PDB entry 6W6J | electron microscopy, 3.20 A resolution | chains D and E of the 7 polymer chains in the assembly

# Chain D (and E)
Name: Chaperone protein ClpB
Source organism: Mycobacterium tuberculosis
Notes: chain E of this document is another copy of the same molecule, construct and numbering; everything in this record applies to it too
UniProt: P9WPD0 (CLPB_MYCTO); residues 1-848 here = UniProt positions 1-848
Chain sequence (848 residues; each row starts with the number of its first residue):
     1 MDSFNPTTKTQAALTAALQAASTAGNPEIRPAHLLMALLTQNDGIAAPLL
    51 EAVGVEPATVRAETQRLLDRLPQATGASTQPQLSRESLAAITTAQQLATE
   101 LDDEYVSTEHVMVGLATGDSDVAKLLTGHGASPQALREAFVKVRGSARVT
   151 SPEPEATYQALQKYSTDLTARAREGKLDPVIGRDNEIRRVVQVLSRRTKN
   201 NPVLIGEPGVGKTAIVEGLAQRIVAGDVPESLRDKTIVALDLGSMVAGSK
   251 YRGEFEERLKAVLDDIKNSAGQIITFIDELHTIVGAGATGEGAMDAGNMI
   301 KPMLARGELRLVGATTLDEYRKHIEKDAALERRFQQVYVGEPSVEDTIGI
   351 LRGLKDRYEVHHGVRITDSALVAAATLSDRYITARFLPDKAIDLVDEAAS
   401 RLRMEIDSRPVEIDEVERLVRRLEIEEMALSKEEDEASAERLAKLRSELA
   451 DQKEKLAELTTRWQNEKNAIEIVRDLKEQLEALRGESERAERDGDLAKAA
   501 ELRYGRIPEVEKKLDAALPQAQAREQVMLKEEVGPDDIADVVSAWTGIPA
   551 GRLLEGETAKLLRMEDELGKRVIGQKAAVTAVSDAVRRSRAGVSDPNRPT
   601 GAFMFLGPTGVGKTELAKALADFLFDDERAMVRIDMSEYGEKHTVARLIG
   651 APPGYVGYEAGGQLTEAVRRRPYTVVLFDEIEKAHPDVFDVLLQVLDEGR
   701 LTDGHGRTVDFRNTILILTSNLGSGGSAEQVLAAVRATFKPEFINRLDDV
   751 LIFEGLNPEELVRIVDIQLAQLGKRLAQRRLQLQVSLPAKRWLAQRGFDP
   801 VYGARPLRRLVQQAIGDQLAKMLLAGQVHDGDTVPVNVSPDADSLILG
Unresolved in the structure: 1-3, 74-79, 146-149, 289-294, 411-529, 846-848 (chain E: 1-158, 247-251, 285-296, 408-529, 846-848)
Ligand contacts:
  - ATP-gamma-S (AGS; phosphothiophosphoric acid-adenylate ester), molecule 1: Asp178, Pro179, Val180, Ile181, Arg183, Pro208, Gly209, Val210, Gly211, Lys212, Thr213, Ala214, Ile350, Leu354, Pro388, Asp389, Ile392
  - ATP-gamma-S (AGS), molecule 2: Ala329, Arg332, Arg333
  - ATP-gamma-S (AGS), molecule 3: Arg571, Val572, Ile573, Thr609, Gly610, Val611, Gly612, Lys613, Thr614, Glu615, Glu680, Ile764, Gln768, Ala804, Arg805, Arg808
From the paper describing this entry:
  - mutagenesis - L18R, S22R, L88R, T92R: unchanged catalytic activity (ATP hydrolysis)
  - mutagenesis - Q11R, T15R: abolished expression
  - mutagenesis - S22R, T92R: decreased catalytic activity on aggregate luciferase reactivation
  - mutagenesis - L18R, L88R, R365A, D368R, E436R, L496A, Y504A: abolished catalytic activity
  - mutagenesis - R365A, D368R, E434K, E436R: unchanged catalytic activity (ClpB ATPase activity)
  - mutagenesis - R422A: abolished catalytic activity on refold a protein substrate
  - mutagenesis - E434K: decreased catalytic activity on aggregated luciferase reactivation
  - mutagenesis - R503A: unchanged catalytic activity

# Chain D / chain E interface
Residue-residue contacts (50; chain D residue first):
  Arg171(D) with Arg306(E), hydrogen bond (side chain-backbone)
  Asp178(D) with Arg197(E), salt bridge
  Ala247(D) with Glu256(E)
  Lys250(D) with Arg252(E); Gly253(E), hydrogen bond (side chain-backbone); Glu254(E); Phe255(E); Glu256(E), salt bridge
  Glu279(D) with Lys301(E)
  Arg357(D) with Arg197(E)
  Tyr358(D) with Arg197(E)
  His361(D) with Ser195(E); Arg196(E), hydrogen bond (side chain-backbone); Arg197(E)
  His362(D) with Ser195(E); Arg196(E)
  Asp389(D) with Arg332(E), salt bridge
  Asp393(D) with Arg196(E), salt bridge
  Asp396(D) with Arg196(E), salt bridge; Arg197(E), hydrogen bond (side chain-backbone); Thr198(E), hydrogen bond (side chain-backbone)
  Glu397(D) with Arg189(E), salt bridge; Gln192(E), hydrogen bond; Arg196(E), salt bridge
  Ser400(D) with Gln192(E), hydrogen bond
  Met404(D) with Arg188(E); Val191(E), hydrophobic; Gln192(E)
  Asp407(D) with Pro229(E)
  His643(D) with Pro652(E); Tyr655(E)
  Ala646(D) with Pro653(E)
  Arg647(D) with Ala651(E); Pro653(E); Asp703(E); Gly704(E)
  Ala651(D) with Pro653(E)
  Val656(D) with Gly654(E); Tyr658(E), hydrophobic; Glu659(E)
  Gly657(D) with Pro653(E); Tyr658(E)
  Ala660(D) with Tyr658(E)
  Arg775(D) with Val593(E), hydrogen bond (side chain-backbone); Ser594(E)
  Arg779(D) with Ala591(E)
  Arg809(D) with Asn745(E), hydrogen bond (side chain-backbone); Arg746(E)
  Gln812(D) with Ser594(E); Asp595(E)
Interface residues without a listed pair, chain D (36 interface residues in all): Gly243, Thr282, Arg633, Asp635, Tyr655, Gln663, Gly816, Ala820, Leu824
Interface residues without a listed pair, chain E (41 interface residues in all): Lys199, Asn298, Met299, Arg587, Arg588, Pro596, Arg700, Thr702, Gly706

# In short
The interface between chain D and chain E involves 36 residues on one side and 41 on the other, with 9
hydrogen bonds and 7 salt bridges. Polar pairs include Asp178(D)-Arg197(E), Lys250(D)-Glu256(E) and
Asp389(D)-Arg332(E). The paper reports that L18R, L88R and R365A of chain D, among others, abolish catalytic
activity; Q11R and T15R of chain D abolish expression; 14 substitutions were tested in all.
Chain D and chain E are both Chaperone protein ClpB (Mycobacterium tuberculosis); the structure, The
Mycobacterium tuberculosis ClpB disaggregase hexamer structure with a locally refined N-terminal domain in the
presence ..., was determined by electron microscopy (same publication as 6W6H, 6W6I and 6W6G).
